Entry 4HUK (X-ray diffraction, 3.59 A resolution); this record covers chains A and B.

== Chain A ==
Molecule: Multidrug efflux protein
Source organism: Neisseria gonorrhoeae
Reference sequence: E8SM44 (E8SM44_NEIGO); residue numbers follow UniProt; this construct covers 5-459
Chain sequence (459 residues; each row starts with the number of its first residue):
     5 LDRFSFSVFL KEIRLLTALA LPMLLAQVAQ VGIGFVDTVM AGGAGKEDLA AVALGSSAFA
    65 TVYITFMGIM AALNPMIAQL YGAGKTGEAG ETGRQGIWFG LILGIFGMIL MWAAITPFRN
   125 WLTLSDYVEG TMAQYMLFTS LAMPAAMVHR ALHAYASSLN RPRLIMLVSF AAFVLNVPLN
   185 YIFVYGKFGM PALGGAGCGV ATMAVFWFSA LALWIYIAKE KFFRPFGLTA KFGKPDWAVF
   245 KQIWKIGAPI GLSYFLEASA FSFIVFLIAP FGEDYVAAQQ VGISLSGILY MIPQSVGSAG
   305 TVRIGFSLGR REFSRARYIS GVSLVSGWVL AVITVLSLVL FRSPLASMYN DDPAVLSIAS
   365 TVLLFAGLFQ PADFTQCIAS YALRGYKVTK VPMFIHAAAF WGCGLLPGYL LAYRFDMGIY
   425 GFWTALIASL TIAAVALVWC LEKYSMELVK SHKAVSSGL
Construct notes: expression tag (460-463)
Residues lining bound ligands: tetraphenylphosphonium (P4P): Asp41, Ala57, Ser61, Phe265, Ile268, Gln284, Ile287, Ser288, Asp355, Asp356
Reported in the primary citation:
  - binding site for tetraphenylphosphonium: Asp41, Ala57, Ser61, Phe265, Gln284, Ser288, Asp355, Asp356
  - mutagenesis - D41A, E261A, F265L, Q284A, Y294L, D355A, D356A: decreased growth
  - mutagenesis - S61A: unchanged growth
  - mutagenesis - F265A, S288A, Y294A: abolished expression
  - mutagenesis - E261A, Y294L: decreased catalytic activity

== Chain B ==
Molecule: Protein B
Source organism: Escherichia coli
Chain sequence (99 residues; each row starts with the number of its first residue; numbers below 1 keep their minus sign (Glu-7 is residue -7)):
    -7 ENLYFQGSVS SVPTKLEVVA ATPTSLLISW DARGEYVVYY RITYGETGGN SPVQEFTVPG
    53 SSSTATISGL SPGVDYTITV YARSYYWGWY SPISINYRT
Disordered / not traced: -7 to 0

== How chain A and chain B interact ==
Contacting residue pairs - 21 pairs, chain A then chain B:
  Arg315(A) with Glu9(B); Val11(B)
  Phe317(A) with Val11(B), hydrophobic
  Lys454(A) with Val11(B)
  Ser455(A) with Val11(B)
  His456(A) with Glu9(B), salt bridge
  Lys457(A) with Val10(B); Val11(B); Tyr89(B); Arg90(B)
  Ala458(A) with Leu8(B), hydrophobic; Glu9(B); Val10(B); Ile87(B), hydrophobic
  Ser460(A) with Leu8(B)
  Ser461(A) with Thr6(B), hydrogen bond (side chain-backbone); Lys7(B); Leu8(B)
  Gly462(A) with Thr6(B)
  Leu463(A) with Ser3(B), hydrogen bond (backbone-side chain); Thr6(B)
Other interface residues (no listed pair), chain B (13 interface residues in all): Val4, Trp22, Thr91

== In short ==
11 residues of chain A and 13 residues of chain B are in contact; the contacts include 2 hydrogen bonds and 1
salt bridge. Polar pairs include His456(A)-Glu9(B), Ser461(A)-Thr6(B) and Leu463(A)-Ser3(B). From the paper: a
binding site for tetraphenylphosphonium at Asp41(A), Ala57(A) and Ser61(A) among others; D41A, E261A and F265L
of chain A, among others, reduce growth; 11 substitutions were tested in all.
Chain A is Multidrug efflux protein (Neisseria gonorrhoeae) and chain B is Protein B (Escherichia coli); the
structure, MATE transporter NorM-NG in complex with TPP and monobody, was determined by X-ray diffraction,
deposited together with 4HUL, 4HUM and 4HUN.
